8VAP - chains C and D of the 7 polymer chains in the assembly; structure by electron microscopy, 3.00 A resolution.

== Chain C (and D) ==
Protein: DNA polymerase III subunit tau
Organism: Escherichia coli
Notes: EC 2.7.7.7; chain D of this document is another copy of the same molecule, construct and numbering; everything in this record applies to it too
UniProt: P06710 (DPO3X_ECOLI); numbering as in UniProt (aligned over 1-373)
Sequence (376 residues; row label = number of the first residue in the row; numbers below 1 keep their minus sign (Gly-2 is residue -2)):
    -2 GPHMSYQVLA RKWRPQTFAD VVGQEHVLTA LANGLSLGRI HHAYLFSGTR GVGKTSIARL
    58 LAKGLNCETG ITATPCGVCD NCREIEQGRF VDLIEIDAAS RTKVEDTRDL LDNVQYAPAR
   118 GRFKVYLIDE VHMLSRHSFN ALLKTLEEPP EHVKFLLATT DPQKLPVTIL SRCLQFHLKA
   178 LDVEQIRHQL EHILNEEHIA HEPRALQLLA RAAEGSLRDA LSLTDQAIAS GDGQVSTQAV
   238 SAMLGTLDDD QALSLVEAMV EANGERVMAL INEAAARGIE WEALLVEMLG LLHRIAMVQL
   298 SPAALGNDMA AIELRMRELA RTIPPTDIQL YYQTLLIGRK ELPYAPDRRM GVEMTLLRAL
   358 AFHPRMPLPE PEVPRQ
Not modelled in the structure: -2 to 0, 369-373 (chain D: -2 to 1, 360-373)
Sequence notes: expression tag (-2 to 0)
Ion coordination: Mg2+ near Thr52 (its only coordinating residue here); Zn2+: Cys76, Cys79
Small-molecule neighbours:
  - ADP / beryllium trifluoride: Glu144, Thr165, Arg169
  - ADP / beryllium trifluoride: Ala7, Trp10, Arg11, Pro12, Asp17, Val18, Val19, Gln21, Thr46, Arg47, Gly48, Val49, Gly50, Lys51, Thr52, Ser53, Leu178, Gln186, Leu214, Arg215, Leu218
Curated features (UniProtKB/Swiss-Prot):
  - binding site (ATP): Gly45 to Thr52
  - binding site (Zn(2+)): Cys64, Cys73, Cys76, Cys79
  - mutagenesis: Gly118 (G118D: In dnaX2016(Ts); present in both isoforms, unable to grow at 42 degrees Celsius)
From the paper describing this entry:
  - binding site for beryllium trifluoride: Arg169
  - catalytic residues: Glu127 (citing earlier work)
  - mutagenesis - K141A: decreased catalytic activity

== Chain C / chain D interface ==
Residue-residue contacts (83):
  Met1(C) - Gly35(D)
  Ser2(C) - Gly35(D)
  Tyr3(C) - Leu34(D)
  Tyr3(C) - Arg36(D)
  Val5(C) - His38(D)
  Leu6(C) - Arg36(D)
  Arg8(C) - His39(D)
  Arg8(C) - Glu144(D)
  Arg8(C) - Glu145(D)
  Arg8(C) - Pro146(D)  hydrogen bond (side chain-backbone)
  Arg11(C) - Glu144(D)  salt bridge
  Arg11(C) - Glu145(D)  salt bridge
  Arg47(C) - Val164(D)
  Arg47(C) - Thr165(D)
  Arg47(C) - Ser168(D)
  Arg56(C) - Glu145(D)  salt bridge
  Glu92(C) - Lys141(D)  salt bridge
  Glu92(C) - Glu145(D)
  Asp94(C) - Ala138(D)
  Ala96(C) - His134(D)
  Ala96(C) - Asn137(D)
  Ala96(C) - Ala138(D)
  Ser97(C) - Arg105(D)  hydrogen bond (backbone-side chain)
  Glu127(C) - Asn137(D)
  Met130(C) - Arg133(D)  hydrogen bond
  Met130(C) - His134(D)
  Met130(C) - Asn137(D)
  Lys161(C) - Arg133(D)
  Glu194(C) - Arg36(D)  salt bridge
  Ile196(C) - Arg36(D)
  Arg215(C) - Glu144(D)  salt bridge
  Arg215(C) - Ser168(D)
  Arg215(C) - Arg169(D)
  Asp216(C) - Leu167(D)
  Asp216(C) - Ser168(D)
  Ser219(C) - Cys170(D)  hydrogen bond (side chain-backbone)
  Ser219(C) - Leu171(D)
  Gln223(C) - Leu171(D)
  Gln223(C) - Gln172(D)  hydrogen bond (side chain-backbone)
  Gln223(C) - Phe173(D)
  Ile225(C) - Arg36(D)
  Ala226(C) - Thr26(D)
  Ala226(C) - Ala27(D)
  Ala226(C) - Asn30(D)
  Ser227(C) - Ala27(D)
  Ser227(C) - Asn30(D)
  Gly228(C) - Asn30(D)
  Asp229(C) - Asn30(D)
  Gly261(C) - Leu297(D)
  Met265(C) - Leu297(D)  hydrophobic
  Glu338(C) - Leu333(D)
  Tyr341(C) - Leu286(D)
  Tyr341(C) - Leu333(D)  hydrophobic
  Tyr341(C) - Arg336(D)  hydrogen bond (backbone-side chain)
  Tyr341(C) - Lys337(D)
  Ala342(C) - Tyr329(D)
  Ala342(C) - Arg336(D)  hydrogen bond (backbone-side chain)
  Pro343(C) - Val283(D)
  Pro343(C) - Leu286(D)  hydrophobic
  Pro343(C) - Gly287(D)
  Pro343(C) - Arg336(D)
  Met347(C) - His290(D)  hydrogen bond (backbone-side chain)
  Glu350(C) - His290(D)  salt bridge
  Glu350(C) - Met294(D)
  Met351(C) - Leu289(D)
  Met351(C) - His290(D)
  Met351(C) - Gln326(D)  hydrogen bond
  Met351(C) - Tyr329(D)  hydrophobic
  Leu354(C) - Ala293(D)
  Leu354(C) - Leu297(D)  hydrophobic
  Leu354(C) - Gln326(D)
  Arg355(C) - Gln326(D)  hydrogen bond
  Arg355(C) - Tyr329(D)
  Arg355(C) - Gln330(D)  hydrogen bond
  Ala358(C) - Pro322(D)  hydrophobic
  Phe359(C) - Thr323(D)
  Phe359(C) - Gln326(D)
  Leu365(C) - Pro322(D)  hydrophobic
  Pro366(C) - Pro322(D)
  Pro368(C) - Arg318(D)
  Pro368(C) - Thr319(D)
  Pro368(C) - Ile320(D)
  Pro368(C) - Pro321(D)
Interface residues without a listed pair, chain C (47 interface residues in all): Asp222, Glu262, Gly348, Glu367
Interface residues without a listed pair, chain D (53 interface residues in all): Gly31, Ile37, Leu108, Leu140, Arg291, Gln296, Ile334

== Summary ==
47 residues of chain C face 53 of chain D across their interface, with 11 hydrogen bonds and 7 salt bridges.
Polar pairs include Arg11(C)-Glu144(D), Arg11(C)-Glu145(D) and Arg56(C)-Glu145(D). Bound to chain C: ADP /
beryllium trifluoride. From the paper: the catalytic residue Glu127(C); K141A of chain C reduces catalytic
activity.
Both chains are DNA polymerase III subunit tau (Escherichia coli). Entry 8VAP (Structure of the E. coli clamp
loader bound to the beta clamp in a Fully-Open conformation) was determined by electron microscopy (same
publication as 8VAL, 8VAM, 8VAN, 8VAQ, 8VAR, 8VAS and 8VAT).
